PDB entry 8J0K | X-ray diffraction, 2.10 A resolution | chains A and D of the 4 polymer chains in the assembly

# Chain A
Protein: Transcription factor AP-2-alpha
Organism: Homo sapiens
Reference sequence: P05549 (AP2A_HUMAN); residue numbers follow UniProt; this construct covers 202-420
Chain sequence (219 residues; each row starts with the number of its first residue):
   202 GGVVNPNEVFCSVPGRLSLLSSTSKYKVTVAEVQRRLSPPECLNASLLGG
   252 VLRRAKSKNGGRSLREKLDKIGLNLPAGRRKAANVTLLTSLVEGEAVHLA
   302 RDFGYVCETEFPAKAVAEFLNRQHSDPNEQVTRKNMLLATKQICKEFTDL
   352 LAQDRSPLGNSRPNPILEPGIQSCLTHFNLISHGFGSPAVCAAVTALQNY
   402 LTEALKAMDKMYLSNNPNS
Unresolved in the structure: 202-203, 417-420
Curated features (UniProtKB/Swiss-Prot):
  - modified residue: Ser239 (Phosphoserine)
  - natural variant: Leu249 (L249P: In BOFS), Arg254 (R254G: In BOFS), Arg255 (R255G: In BOFS), Gly262 (G262E: In BOFS)
  - mutagenesis: Ser239 (S239A: No phosphorylation)
Small-molecule neighbours: guanidine-3-propanol (PG3): Pro241, Glu242, Cys243, Arg280, Arg281, Ala283
What the authors report for this chain:
  - binding site for the 13-nt DNA strand (chain D): Arg217, Ser222, Lys226, Arg254, Arg255, Ala256, Lys257, Ser258, Lys259, Asn260
  - binding site for the 13-nt DNA strand: Arg254, Lys257
  - specificity-determining residues: Ser222, Ser247, Lys257
  - mutagenesis - S222A, K226A (35-fold): decreased binding to the 13-nt DNA strand (chain D)
  - mutagenesis - R254A, K257A: abolished binding to the 13-nt DNA strand (chain D)
  - disease-associated variants - R217S: abolished binding to the 13-nt DNA strand (chain D)
  - disease-associated variants - R254W, R255G, G262E (7-fold): decreased binding to the 13-nt DNA strand (chain D)
  - disease-associated variants - V214D, L218P, R236P, S239P, L249P: decreased expression
  - disease-associated variants - V214D, R217S, L218P, R236P, S239P, L249P: decreased stability
  - mutagenesis - V307D, F379D, V391D, L398D: decreased stability

# Chain D
Molecule: 13-nt DNA strand
Sequence (13 nucleotides; row label = number of the first residue in the row):
     1 GTGCCCGAGGCAG

# Interface between chain A and chain D
Pairs across the interface (8; chain A residue first):
  Pro215(A) with DG10(D), phosphate contact
  Ser222(A) with DC11(D), hydrogen bond to the base
  Lys226(A) with DC11(D), salt bridge to the phosphate
  Lys257(A) with DG3(D), hydrogen bond to the base; DC4(D), hydrogen bond to the base
  Ser258(A) with DG3(D), sugar contact
  Lys259(A) with DG3(D), salt bridge to the phosphate
  Asn260(A) with DG3(D), hydrogen bond to the phosphate
Also at the interface, not in a pair above, chain A (8 interface residues in all): Arg254

# Summary
The interface between chain A and chain D involves 8 residues on one side and 4 on the other; the contacts
include 4 hydrogen bonds and 2 salt bridges. Polar contacts include Ser222(A)-DC11(D), Lys257(A)-DG3(D) and
Lys257(A)-DC4(D). The paper reports a binding site for the 13-nt DNA strand (chain D) at Arg217(A), Ser222(A)
and Lys226(A) among others; V214D, R217S and L218P of chain A, among others, reduce stability; 17
substitutions were tested in all.
Here chain A is Transcription factor AP-2-alpha (Homo sapiens) and chain D is a 13-nt DNA strand. Entry 8J0K
(Crystal structure of human TFAP2A in complex with DNA) was determined by X-ray diffraction together with
8J0L, 8J0Q and 8J0R from the same study.
